PDB entry 7X3X | electron microscopy, 3.20 A resolution | chains C and I of the 11 polymer chains in the assembly

Chain C:
Protein: Histone H2A
From: Xenopus laevis
UniProtKB: Q6AZJ8 (Q6AZJ8_XENLA); residues 0-129 here correspond to UniProt positions 1-130 (UniProt number = residue number + 1)
Amino-acid sequence (130 residues; each row starts with the number of its first residue; numbering starts at 0):
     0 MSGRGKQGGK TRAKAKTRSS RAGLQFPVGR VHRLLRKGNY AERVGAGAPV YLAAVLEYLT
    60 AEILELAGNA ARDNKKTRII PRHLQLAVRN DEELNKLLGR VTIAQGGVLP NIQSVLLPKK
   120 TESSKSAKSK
Not modelled in the structure: 0-11, 119-129

Chain I:
Molecule: 147-nt DNA strand
Sequence (147 nucleotides; each row starts with the number of its first residue):
     1 CTGGAGAATC CCGGTGCCGA GGCCGCTCAA TTGGTCGTAG ACAGCTCTAG CACCGCTTAA
    61 ACGCACGTAC GCGCTGTCCC CCGCGTTTTA ACCGCCAAGG GGATTACTCC CTAGTCTCCA
   121 GGCACGTGTC AGATATATAC ATCCTGA
Not modelled in the structure: 1

Chain C / chain I interface:
Pairs across the interface (11; chain C residue first):
  Arg29(C) with DC123(I), salt bridge to the phosphate
  Arg42(C) with DT112(I), sugar contact; DA113(I), phosphate contact
  Val43(C) with DT112(I), sugar contact; DA113(I), hydrogen bond to the phosphate
  Gly44(C) with DT112(I), phosphate contact
  Ala45(C) with DT112(I), hydrogen bond to the phosphate
  Lys75(C) with DG132(I), phosphate contact
  Thr76(C) with DA131(I), hydrogen bond to the phosphate; DG132(I), hydrogen bond to the phosphate
  Arg77(C) with DG132(I), hydrogen bond to the sugar
Interface residues without a listed pair, chain C (12 interface residues in all): His31, Arg35, Glu41, Lys74
Interface residues without a listed pair, chain I (6 interface residues in all): DG122

In short:
12 residues of chain C and 6 residues of chain I are in contact; the contacts include 5 hydrogen bonds and 1
salt bridge. Polar pairs include Arg77(C)-DG132(I), Val43(C)-DA113(I) and Ala45(C)-DT112(I).
Here chain C is Histone H2A (Xenopus laevis) and chain I is a 147-nt DNA strand. Entry 7X3X (Cryo-EM structure
of N1 nucleosome-RA) was determined by electron microscopy together with 7X3T, 7X3V and 7X3W from the same
study.
